Entry 9FFM (electron microscopy, 3.00 A resolution); this record covers chains D and C of the 6 polymer chains in the assembly.

[Chain D]
Molecule: Gamma-aminobutyric acid receptor subunit alpha-1
Organism: Homo sapiens
UniProt: P14867 (GBRA1_HUMAN); residues 5-429 here correspond to UniProt positions 32-456 (UniProt number = residue number + 27)
Sequence (411 residues; numbered -52 to 429; 71 numbers in that range are skipped by the numbering (no residue carries them; nothing is unmodelled there); the number before each row is that of its first residue; numbers below 1 keep their minus sign (Met-52 is residue -52)):
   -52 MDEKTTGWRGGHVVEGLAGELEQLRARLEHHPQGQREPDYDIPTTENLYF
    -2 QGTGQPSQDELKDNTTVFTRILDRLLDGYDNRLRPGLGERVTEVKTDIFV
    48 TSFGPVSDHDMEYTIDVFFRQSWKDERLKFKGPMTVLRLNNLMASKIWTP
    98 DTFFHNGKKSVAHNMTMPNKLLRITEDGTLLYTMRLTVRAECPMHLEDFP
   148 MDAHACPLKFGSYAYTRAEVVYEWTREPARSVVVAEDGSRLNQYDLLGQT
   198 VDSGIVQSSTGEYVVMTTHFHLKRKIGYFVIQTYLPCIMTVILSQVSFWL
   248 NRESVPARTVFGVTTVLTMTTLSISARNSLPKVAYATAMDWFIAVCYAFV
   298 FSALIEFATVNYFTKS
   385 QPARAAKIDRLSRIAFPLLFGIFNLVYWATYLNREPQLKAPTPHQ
Disordered / not traced: -52 to 11, 419-429
Construct notes: initiating methionine (-52); expression tag (-51 to 4); linker (313, 385-390)
Cystine bridges: Cys139-Cys153
Glycans and other covalent adducts: N-acetylglucosamine (NAG) linked to Asn111
UniProt features mapped onto this chain:
  - binding site (4-aminobutanoate): Arg67, Thr130
  - binding site (3alpha-hydroxy-5alpha-pregnan-11,20-dione): Trp246
  - glycosylation (N-linked (GlcNAc...) asparagine): Asn11, Asn111

[Chain C]
Molecule: Gamma-aminobutyric acid receptor subunit beta-3
Organism: Homo sapiens
UniProt: P28472 (GBRB3_HUMAN); residues 1-448 here correspond to UniProt positions 26-473 (UniProt number = residue number + 25)
Sequence (395 residues; each row starts with the number of its first residue; note: 107 numbers in that range are skipped by the numbering (no residue carries them; nothing is unmodelled there); numbers below 1 keep their minus sign (Met-53 is residue -53)):
   -53 MDEKTTGWRGGHVVEGLAGELEQLRARLEHHPQGQREPDYDIPTTENLYF
    -3 QGTGQSVNDPGNMSFVKETVDKLLKGYDIRLRPDFGGPPVCVGMNIDIAS
    47 IDMVSEVNMDYTLTMYFQQYWRDKRLAYSGIPLNLTLDNRVADQLWVPDT
    97 YFLNDKKSFVHGVTVKNRMIRLHPDGTVLYGLRITTTAACMMDLRRYPLD
   147 EQNCTLEIESYGYTTDDIEFYWRGGDKAVTGVERIELPQFSIVEHRLVSR
   197 NVVFATGAYPRLSLSFRLKRNIGYFILQTYMPSILITILSWVSFWINYDA
   247 SAARVALGITTVLTMTTINTHLRETLPKIPYVKAIDMYLMGCFVFVFLAL
   297 LEYAFVNYIFFSQPARAA
   422 AIDRWSRIVFPFTFSLFNLVYWLYYVN
Disordered / not traced: -53 to 7, 448
Construct notes: initiating methionine (-53); expression tag (-52 to 0); linker (308-314)
Cystine bridges: Cys136-Cys150
Glycans and other covalent adducts: N-acetylglucosamine (NAG) linked to Asn80; glycan linked to Asn149
UniProt features mapped onto this chain:
  - binding site (benzamidine): Asp95 to Tyr97, Glu155 to Tyr157, Phe200
  - binding site (4-aminobutanoate): Tyr97, Glu155, Tyr157, Thr202
  - binding site (histamine): Tyr97, Ser156, Tyr157, Thr202
  - glycosylation (N-linked (GlcNAc...) asparagine): Asn8, Asn80, Asn149

[Chain D / chain C interface]
Pairs across the interface (83; chain D residue first):
  Asp27(D) with Lys13(C)
  Asn28(D) with Asp84(C); Arg86(C)
  Arg29(D) with Val16(C); Asp17(C), salt bridge; Leu83(C); Asp84(C), hydrogen bond (backbone-backbone); Val87(C)
  Leu30(D) with Met9(C), hydrophobic
  Arg31(D) with Met9(C)
  Gly33(D) with Met9(C)
  Leu34(D) with Met9(C)
  Gly35(D) with Leu79(C)
  Arg74(D) with Met9(C)
  Ser92(D) with Arg86(C), hydrogen bond (backbone-side chain)
  Asp98(D) with Val111(C)
  Thr99(D) with Val109(C); Thr110(C), hydrogen bond (backbone-side chain)
  Phe100(D) with Tyr62(C); Val109(C); Asn113(C); Arg129(C)
  Phe101(D) with Arg129(C), hydrogen bond (backbone-side chain)
  His102(D) with Arg129(C), hydrogen bond (backbone-side chain)
  Gly104(D) with His107(C); Arg129(C), hydrogen bond (backbone-side chain)
  Lys105(D) with Phe105(C); His107(C)
  Lys106(D) with Phe105(C)
  Ser107(D) with Val109(C)
  Met131(D) with Thr110(C)
  Glu138(D) with Ser46(C), hydrogen bond; Asp48(C)
  His142(D) with Glu182(C)
  Tyr160(D) with Tyr62(C), hydrophobic; Asn113(C); Arg114(C); Met115(C); Gly127(C); Leu128(C), hydrogen bond (side chain-backbone); Arg129(C), hydrogen bond (side chain-backbone)
  Ala161(D) with Thr82(C); Met115(C), hydrophobic; Arg117(C), hydrogen bond (backbone-side chain)
  Tyr162(D) with Thr82(C)
  Glu166(D) with Thr82(C)
  Ser206(D) with Asn41(C); Asp43(C), hydrogen bond
  Thr207(D) with Arg117(C), hydrogen bond (backbone-side chain)
  Tyr210(D) with Met115(C); Arg117(C), hydrogen bond
  Val252(D) with Ala249(C), hydrophobic
  Thr256(D) with Ala249(C); Leu253(C)
  Val257(D) with Ala252(C), hydrophobic
  Val260(D) with Leu253(C), hydrophobic; Thr256(C)
  Val263(D) with Leu235(C), hydrophobic
  Leu264(D) with Leu259(C), hydrophobic; Thr260(C)
  Thr267(D) with Thr260(C); Ile264(C)
  Ile271(D) with His267(C); Leu268(C), hydrophobic
  Arg274(D) with Tyr220(C), hydrogen bond; Gln224(C)
  Asn275(D) with Thr271(C)
  Lys279(D) with Thr271(C)
  Val280(D) with Pro184(C); Tyr220(C)
  Ala281(D) with Pro184(C), hydrogen bond (backbone-backbone); Gln185(C); Asn217(C); Tyr220(C)
  Tyr282(D) with Tyr220(C)
  Trp288(D) with Leu223(C), hydrophobic
  Phe298(D) with Leu231(C); Leu235(C), hydrophobic
  Leu301(D) with Leu235(C), hydrophobic
  Ile302(D) with Leu235(C), hydrophobic; Val238(C), hydrophobic
  Ala305(D) with Val238(C), hydrophobic
  Tyr309(D) with Trp241(C), hydrophobic
Also at the interface, not in a pair above, chain D (63 interface residues in all): Tyr26, Ile94, Pro97, Val108, Ala109, Leu133, Thr163, Pro253, Ser270, Ala283, Asp287, Ala291, Tyr294, Asn308
Also at the interface, not in a pair above, chain C (65 interface residues in all): Val12, Leu20, Thr60, Gln64, Tyr66, Asn80, Leu125, Thr131, Met227, Pro228, Ile232, Ile234, Ile242, Asn243, Ala248, Thr263, Arg428

[In short]
63 residues of chain D and 65 residues of chain C are in contact, with 15 hydrogen bonds and 1 salt bridge.
Polar pairs include Arg29(D)-Asp17(C), Ser92(D)-Arg86(C) and Thr99(D)-Thr110(C). Covalently linked
N-acetylglucosamine: at Asn111(D). Covalently linked N-acetylglucosamine: at Asn80(C).
Here chain D is Gamma-aminobutyric acid receptor subunit alpha-1 and chain C is Gamma-aminobutyric acid
receptor subunit beta-3, both from Homo sapiens. Entry 9FFM (Cryo-EM structure of the alpha1beta3 GABA(A)
receptor in complex with Mb25 in the resting state) was determined by electron microscopy.
